Entry 4IOS (X-ray diffraction, 2.40 A resolution); this record covers chains B and C of the 6 polymer chains in the assembly.

# Chain B (and C)
Protein: BPP
Organism: Lactococcus phage TP901-1
Notes: fragment: head domain, residues 64-163; chain C of this document is another copy of the same molecule, construct and numbering; everything in this record applies to it too
UniProtKB: Q9G096 (Q9G096_9CAUD); residues 64-163 here = UniProt positions 64-163
Sequence (100 residues; row label = number of the first residue in the row):
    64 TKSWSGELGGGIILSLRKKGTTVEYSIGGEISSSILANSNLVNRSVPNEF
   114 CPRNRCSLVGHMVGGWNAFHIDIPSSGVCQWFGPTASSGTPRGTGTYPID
Disordered / not traced: 64

# Interface between chain B and chain C
Pairs across the interface (36; chain B residue first):
  Arg-80(B) / Arg-116(C)
  Arg-80(B) / Asp-163(C)
  Lys-82(B) / Thr-84(C)
  Lys-82(B) / Asp-163(C)
  Glu-87(B) / Pro-161(C)
  Glu-87(B) / Asp-163(C)
  Val-122(B) / Val-122(C)
  His-124(B) / Ala-131(C)  hydrogen bond (side chain-backbone)
  His-124(B) / Phe-132(C)
  His-124(B) / His-133(C)  hydrogen bond (side chain-backbone)
  His-124(B) / Phe-145(C)
  Val-126(B) / His-133(C)
  Val-126(B) / Phe-145(C)
  Gly-127(B) / Phe-145(C)  hydrogen bond (backbone-backbone)
  Gly-127(B) / Pro-147(C)
  Gly-128(B) / Ala-131(C)
  Gly-128(B) / Gly-146(C)
  Gly-128(B) / Pro-147(C)
  Trp-129(B) / Met-125(C)  hydrophobic
  Trp-129(B) / Asn-130(C)
  Trp-129(B) / Ala-131(C)  hydrogen bond (backbone-backbone)
  Trp-129(B) / Phe-132(C)  hydrophobic
  Trp-129(B) / Trp-144(C)  hydrophobic
  Trp-129(B) / Pro-147(C)
  Trp-129(B) / Ala-149(C)  hydrophobic
  Ala-131(B) / Ala-131(C)  hydrophobic
  Arg-155(B) / Ser-120(C)
  Arg-155(B) / His-133(C)
  Gly-156(B) / Ser-120(C)
  Gly-156(B) / Val-122(C)
  Thr-157(B) / Cys-119(C)
  Thr-157(B) / Ser-120(C)  hydrogen bond (backbone-backbone)
  Thr-157(B) / Thr-159(C)
  Thr-157(B) / Pro-161(C)
  Gly-158(B) / Thr-159(C)
  Thr-159(B) / Thr-159(C)  hydrogen bond
Other interface residues (no listed pair), chain B (19 interface residues in all): Ser-89, Gly-123, Met-125, Asn-130
Other interface residues (no listed pair), chain C (22 interface residues in all): Asn-101, Arg-118, Trp-129, Tyr-160

# Summary
The interface between chain B and chain C involves 19 residues on one side and 22 on the other, with 6
hydrogen bonds. Polar contacts include His-124(B)/Ala-131(C), His-124(B)/His-133(C) and Thr-159(B)/Thr-159(C).
Both chains are BPP (Lactococcus phage TP901-1). Entry 4IOS (Structure of phage TP901-1 RBP (ORF49) in complex
with nanobody 11) was determined by X-ray diffraction (same publication as 4HEM).
